PDB entry 5BTI | X-ray diffraction, 2.50 A resolution | chains D and H of the 8 polymer chains in the assembly

Chain D:
Protein: DNA gyrase subunit B
From: Mycobacterium tuberculosis (strain ATCC 25618 / H37Rv)
Notes: EC 5.99.1.3; fragment: GyrB 426-675 with N-terminal SNA tag
Reference sequence: P9WG45 (GYRB_MYCTU); residue numbers follow UniProt; this construct covers 426-675
Chain sequence (253 residues; each row starts with the number of its first residue):
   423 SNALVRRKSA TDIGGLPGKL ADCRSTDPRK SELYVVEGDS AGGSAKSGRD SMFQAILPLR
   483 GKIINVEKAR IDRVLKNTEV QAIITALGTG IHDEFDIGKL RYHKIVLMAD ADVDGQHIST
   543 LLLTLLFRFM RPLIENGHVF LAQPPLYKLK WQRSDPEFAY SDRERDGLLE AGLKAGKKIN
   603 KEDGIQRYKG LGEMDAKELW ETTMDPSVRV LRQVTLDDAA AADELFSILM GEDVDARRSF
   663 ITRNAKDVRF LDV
Unresolved in the structure: 423, 432-436
Construct notes: expression tag (423-425)
Ion coordination: Mg2+: Asp-532, Asp-534
Ligand contacts: Levofloxacin (LFX; (3S)-9-fluoro-3-methyl-10-(4-methylpiperazin-1-yl)-7-oxo-2,3-dihydro-7H-[1,4]oxazino[2,3,4-ij]quinoline-6-carboxylic acid): Arg-482, Gly-483, Thr-500, Glu-501
Swiss-Prot annotation at these positions:
  - binding site (Mg(2+)): Glu-459, Asp-532, Asp-534
  - site (Interaction with DNA): Lys-484, Asn-487
  - mutagenesis: Asp-472 (D472H: No supercoiling activity), Arg-482 (R482K: Increased susceptibility to fluoroquinolones, half supercoiling activity, no fluoroquinolone-induced DNA cleavage (makes sequence more like E.coli)), Asn-499 (N499D: 17-fold increased resistance to fluoroquinolones, slightly increased DNA cleavage in absence of drugs), Asp-577 (D577A: 37% supercoiling, 54% decatenation, 126% DNA cleavage in presence of norfloxacin; D577R: <2% supercoiling, 4% decatenation), Glu-620 to Asp-627 (<3% supercoiling, 18% decatenation, 75% DNA cleavage in presence of norfloxacin), Glu-620 (E620A: 15% supercoiling, 19% decatenation, 143% DNA cleavage in presence of norfloxacin; E620R: 10% supercoiling, 7% decatenation), Glu-623 (E623A: 18% supercoiling, 11% decatenation, 131% DNA cleavage in presence of norfloxacin; E623R: <2% supercoiling, 2% decatenation), Asp-627 (D627A: 13% supercoiling, 10% decatenation, 42% DNA cleavage in presence of norfloxacin; D627R: <2% supercoiling, 3% decatenation)

Chain H:
Molecule: DNA substrate 24-mer GGTCATGAATGACTATGCACGTAA
From: synthetic construct
Sequence (24 nucleotides; each row starts with the number of its first residue):
     1 GGTCATGAAT GACTATGCAC GTAA
Unresolved in the structure: 1-2, 24

How chain D and chain H interact:
Pairs across the interface (8):
  Glu-459(D) with DT10(H), phosphate contact
  Asp-461(D) with DG11(H), phosphate contact; DA12(H), sugar contact
  Gly-483(D) with DT10(H), base contact
  Lys-484(D) with DA9(H), base contact; DT10(H), hydrogen bond to the base
  Asp-536(D) with DT10(H), sugar contact
  Ile-540(D) with DT10(H), phosphate contact
Other interface residues (no listed pair), chain D (7 interface residues in all): Arg-482

In short:
The interface between chain D and chain H involves 7 residues on one side and 4 on the other; the contacts
include 1 hydrogen bond. Its one hydrogen-bonded contact is Lys-484(D)/DT10(H). Bound to chain D:
Levofloxacin.
Chain D is DNA gyrase subunit B (Mycobacterium tuberculosis (strain ATCC 25618 / H37Rv)) and chain H is DNA
substrate 24-mer GGTCATGAATGACTATGCACGTAA (synthetic construct); the structure, Crystal structure of a
topoisomerase II complex, was determined by X-ray diffraction together with 5BS8, 5BTA, 5BTC, 5BTD, 5BTF,
5BTG, 5BTL and 5BTN from the same study.
